PDB entry 8EAF | electron microscopy, 2.62 A resolution | chains B and X of the 7 polymer chains in the assembly

Chain B:
Molecule: Minichromosome maintenance protein MCM
Organism: Saccharolobus solfataricus P2
Notes: EC 3.6.4.12
UniProt: Q9UXG1 (MCM_SACS2); numbering as in UniProt; present here: 2-265, 269-612
Sequence (610 residues; row label = number of the first residue in the row; note: 3 numbers in that range are skipped by the numbering (no residue carries them; nothing is unmodelled there); numbering starts at 0):
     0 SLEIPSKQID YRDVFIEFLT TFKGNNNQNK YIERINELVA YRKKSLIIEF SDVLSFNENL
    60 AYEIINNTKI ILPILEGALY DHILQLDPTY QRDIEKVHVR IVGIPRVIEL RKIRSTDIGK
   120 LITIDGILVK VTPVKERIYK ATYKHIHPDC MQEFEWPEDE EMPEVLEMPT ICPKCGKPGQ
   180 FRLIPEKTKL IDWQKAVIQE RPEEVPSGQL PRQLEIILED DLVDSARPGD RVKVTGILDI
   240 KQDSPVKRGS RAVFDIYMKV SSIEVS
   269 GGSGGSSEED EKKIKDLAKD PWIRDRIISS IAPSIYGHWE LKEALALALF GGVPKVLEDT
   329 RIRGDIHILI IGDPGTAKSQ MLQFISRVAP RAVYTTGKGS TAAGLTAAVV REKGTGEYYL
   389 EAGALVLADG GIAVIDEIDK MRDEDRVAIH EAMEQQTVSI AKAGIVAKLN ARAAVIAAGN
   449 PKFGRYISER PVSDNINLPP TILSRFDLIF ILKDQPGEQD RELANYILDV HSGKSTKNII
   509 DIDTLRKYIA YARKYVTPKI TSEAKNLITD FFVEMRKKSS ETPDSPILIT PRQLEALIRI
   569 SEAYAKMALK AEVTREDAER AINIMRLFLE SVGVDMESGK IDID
Unresolved in the structure: 0-6, 269-274, 605-612
Sequence notes: expression tag (0-1); conflict Gly269 (Leu in Q9UXG1), Gly270 (Asp in Q9UXG1), Ser271 (Glu in Q9UXG1), Gly272 (Val in Q9UXG1), Gly273 (Ile in Q9UXG1), Ser274 (Ile in Q9UXG1)
UniProt features mapped onto this chain:
  - motif: Ser472 to Asp475 (Arginine finger)
  - binding site (ATP): Gly340 to Ser347
  - mutagenesis: Leu189 (L189D: Predominantly monomeric and loss of helicase activity; when associated with R-191), Asp191 (D191R: Predominantly monomeric and loss of helicase activity; when associated with D-189), Glu202 to Val204 (Loss of helicase activity), Phe318 (F318A: No effect on helicase and ATPase activity), Glu326 to Asp327 (Impairs helicase activity; when associated with A-329), Arg329 (R329A: Impairs helicase activity; when associated with 326-A-A-327), Arg331 (R331A: Loss of helicase and ATPase activity), Lys346 (K346A: Loss of helicase and ATPase activity; K346A: Sharp decrease in ATPase activity. Almost devoid of helicase activity), Arg359 (R359A: Loss of helicase and reduction of ATPase activity), Lys366 (K366E: Loss of helicase and reduction of ATPase activity), Thr374 (T374E: Reduction of helicase and gain of ATPase activity), Asp404 (D404A: Loss of helicase and ATPase activity), 9 further mutagenesis entries in UniProt
Metal / ion sites: Zn2+: His144, Cys149, Cys171, Cys174; Mg2+: Ser347 (together with 08T)
Ligand contacts:
  - 08T ([[[(2R,3S,4R,5R)-5-(6-aminopurin-9-yl)-3,4-bis(oxidanyl)oxolan-2-yl]methoxy-oxidanyl-phosphoryl]oxy-oxidanyl-phosphoryl]oxy-tris(fluoranyl)beryllium), molecule 1: Ser302, Ile303, Tyr304, His306, Asp341, Pro342, Gly343, Thr344, Ala345, Lys346, Ser347, Gln348, Glu405, Asn448, Leu491, Ile495
  - 08T, molecule 2: Glu422, Gln423, Arg473, Pro559, Arg560, Glu563
Reported in the primary citation:
  - catalytic residues: Glu405 (citing earlier work)

Chain X:
Molecule: 12-mer oligo dT
Sequence (12 nucleotides; each row starts with the number of its first residue):
     1 TTTTTTTTTT TT
Unresolved in the structure: 12

How chain B and chain X interact:
Contacting residue pairs (12; chain B residue first):
  Thr369(B) - DT5(X)  hydrogen bond to the phosphate
  Ala371(B) - DT4(X)  phosphate contact
  Ala371(B) - DT5(X)  phosphate contact
  Ala376(B) - DT4(X)  phosphate contact
  Val377(B) - DT3(X)  phosphate contact
  Val377(B) - DT4(X)  hydrogen bond to the phosphate
  Arg379(B) - DT2(X)  hydrogen bond to the base
  Tyr386(B) - DT2(X)  hydrogen bond to the sugar
  Lys430(B) - DT3(X)  phosphate contact
  Lys430(B) - DT4(X)  salt bridge to the phosphate
  Ala431(B) - DT2(X)  phosphate contact
  Ala431(B) - DT3(X)  hydrogen bond to the phosphate
Other interface residues (no listed pair), chain B (10 interface residues in all): Gly372, Ala375
Other interface residues (no listed pair), chain X (5 interface residues in all): DT1

Summary:
The interface between chain B and chain X involves 10 residues on one side and 5 on the other, with 5 hydrogen
bonds and 1 salt bridge. Polar pairs include Arg379(B)-DT2(X), Tyr386(B)-DT2(X) and Thr369(B)-DT5(X). Ligands
of chain B: compound 08T. The paper reports the catalytic residue Glu405(B).
Chain B is Minichromosome maintenance protein MCM (Saccharolobus solfataricus P2) and chain X is a 12-mer
oligo dT; the structure, SsoMCM hexamer bound to Mg/ADP-BeFx and 12-mer oligo-dT. Class 1, was determined by
electron microscopy together with 8EAG, 8EAH, 8EAJ, 8EAK, 8EAL and 8EAM from the same study.
